8RGM - chains B and J of the 10 polymer chains in the assembly; structure by electron microscopy, 4.00 A resolution.

[Chain B]
Molecule: Histone H4
From: Homo sapiens
Reference sequence: P62805 (H4_HUMAN); residues 1-102 here correspond to UniProt positions 2-103 (UniProt number = residue number + 1)
Chain sequence (102 residues; numbered 1 to 102; the number before each row is that of its first residue):
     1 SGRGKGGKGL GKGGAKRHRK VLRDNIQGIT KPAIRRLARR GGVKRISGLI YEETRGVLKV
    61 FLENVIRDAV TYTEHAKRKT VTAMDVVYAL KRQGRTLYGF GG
Unresolved in the structure: 1-24
Swiss-Prot annotation at these positions:
  - DNA-binding region: Lys16 to Lys20
  - modified residue: Ser1 (N-acetylserine), Arg3 (Asymmetric dimethylarginine), Lys5 (N6-(2-hydroxyisobutyryl)lysine), Lys8 (N6-(2-hydroxyisobutyryl)lysine), Lys12 (N6-(2-hydroxyisobutyryl)lysine), Lys16 (N6-(2-hydroxyisobutyryl)lysine), Lys20 (N6,N6,N6-trimethyllysine), Lys31 (N6-(2-hydroxyisobutyryl)lysine), Lys44 (N6-(2-hydroxyisobutyryl)lysine), Ser47 (Phosphoserine), Tyr51 (Phosphotyrosine), Lys59 (N6-(2-hydroxyisobutyryl)lysine), Lys77 (N6-(2-hydroxyisobutyryl)lysine), Lys79 (N6-(2-hydroxyisobutyryl)lysine), Thr80 (Phosphothreonine), Tyr88 (Phosphotyrosine), Lys91 (N6-(2-hydroxyisobutyryl)lysine)
  - cross-link (Glycyl lysine isopeptide (Lys-Gly)): Lys12 (interchain with G-Cter in SUMO2), Lys20 (interchain with G-Cter in SUMO2), Lys31 (interchain with G-Cter in SUMO2), Lys59 (interchain with G-Cter in SUMO2), Lys79 (interchain with G-Cter in SUMO2), Lys91 (interchain with G-Cter in SUMO2)

[Chain J]
Molecule: Widom 603 DNA sequence
Sequence (145 nucleotides; each row starts with the number of its first residue; numbers below 1 keep their minus sign (DC-72 is residue -72)):
   -72 CCCCAGGGAC TTGAAGTAAT AAGGACGGAG GGCCTCTTTC AACATCGATG CACGGTGGTT
   -12 AGCCTTGGAT TGCCCTCTAC CGTGGCCTAA GCGTACTTAG AAGCCCGAGT GACGACTTCA
    48 CACGGTAGGT GGGCGCGCGA ACTGG

[Interface between chain B and chain J]
Contacting residue pairs (12):
  Arg35(B) - DC8(J)  salt bridge to the phosphate
  Arg45(B) - DC7(J)  hydrogen bond to the sugar
  Arg45(B) - DC8(J)  phosphate contact
  Ile46(B) - DC7(J)  sugar contact
  Ile46(B) - DC8(J)  hydrogen bond to the phosphate
  Ser47(B) - DC7(J)  hydrogen bond to the phosphate
  Gly48(B) - DC7(J)  hydrogen bond to the phosphate
  Arg78(B) - DA28(J)  phosphate contact
  Arg78(B) - DA29(J)  phosphate contact
  Lys79(B) - DG27(J)  phosphate contact
  Lys79(B) - DA28(J)  hydrogen bond to the phosphate
  Thr80(B) - DA28(J)  hydrogen bond to the phosphate
Also at the interface, not in a pair above, chain B (12 interface residues in all): Arg39, Lys44, Leu49, Lys77

[In short]
12 residues of chain B face 5 of chain J across their interface, with 6 hydrogen bonds and 1 salt bridge.
Polar contacts include Arg45(B)-DC7(J), Ile46(B)-DC8(J) and Ser47(B)-DC7(J). UniProt lists a DNA-binding
region on chain B.
Chain B is Histone H4 (Homo sapiens) and chain J is Widom 603 DNA sequence; the structure, Cryo-EM structure
of nucleosome containing Widom603 DNA, was determined by electron microscopy.
